Entry 9JT2 (electron microscopy, 3.19 A resolution); this record covers chains I and M of the 18 polymer chains in the assembly.

# Chain I (and M)
Protein: Ago
Source organism: Novosphingopyxis baekryungensis DSM 16222
Notes: chain M of this document is another copy of the same molecule, construct and numbering; everything in this record applies to it too
Chain sequence (485 residues; numbered 1 to 485; the number before each row is that of its first residue):
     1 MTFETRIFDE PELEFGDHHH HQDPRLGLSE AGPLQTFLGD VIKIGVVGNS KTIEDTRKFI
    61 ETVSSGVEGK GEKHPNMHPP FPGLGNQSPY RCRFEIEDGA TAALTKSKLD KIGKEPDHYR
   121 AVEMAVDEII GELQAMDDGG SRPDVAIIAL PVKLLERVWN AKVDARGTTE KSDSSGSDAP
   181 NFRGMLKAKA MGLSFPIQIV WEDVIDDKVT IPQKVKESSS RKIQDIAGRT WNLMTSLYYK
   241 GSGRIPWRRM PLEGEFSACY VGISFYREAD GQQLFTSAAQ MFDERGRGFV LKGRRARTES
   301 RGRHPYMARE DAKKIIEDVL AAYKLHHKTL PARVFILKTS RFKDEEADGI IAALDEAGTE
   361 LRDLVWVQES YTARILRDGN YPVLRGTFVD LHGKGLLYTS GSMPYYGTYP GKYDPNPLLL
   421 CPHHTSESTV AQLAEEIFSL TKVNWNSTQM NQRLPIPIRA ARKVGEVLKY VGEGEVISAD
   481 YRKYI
Disordered / not traced: 1, 161-179
Metal / ion sites: Mg2+: N446, I485 (shared with 2 residues of chain K)
Reported in the primary citation:
  - mutagenesis - E97A/G140A/R142A/R244A, Q134A/R142A/R295A/D480A, E253A/F256A/R285A/R287A/K324A/E360A: abolished catalytic activity

# Interface between chain I and chain M
Residue-residue contacts (28; chain I residue first):
  L38(I) - V41(M)
  L38(I) - K43(M)
  L38(I) - E97(M)
  G39(I) - V41(M)
  V41(I) - L38(M)  hydrophobic
  K43(I) - L38(M)
  K43(I) - R244(M)
  E97(I) - L38(M)
  E97(I) - R244(M)  salt bridge
  Q134(I) - R295(M)
  A135(I) - L325(M)  hydrophobic
  D138(I) - K292(M)  salt bridge
  D138(I) - A479(M)
  G140(I) - Q35(M)
  G140(I) - G243(M)
  G140(I) - R244(M)  hydrogen bond (backbone-side chain)
  R142(I) - D480(M)  salt bridge
  R142(I) - R482(M)
  G243(I) - G140(M)
  R244(I) - G140(M)  hydrogen bond (side chain-backbone)
  R244(I) - S141(M)
  R244(I) - R142(M)
  K292(I) - D138(M)
  R295(I) - Q134(M)
  L325(I) - A135(M)  hydrophobic
  A479(I) - D138(M)
  D480(I) - R142(M)  salt bridge
  R482(I) - R142(M)
Other interface residues (no listed pair), chain I (21 interface residues in all): Q35, F37, G131
Other interface residues (no listed pair), chain M (23 interface residues in all): G39, E95, G131, E132

# Overview
Chain I and chain M form an interface of 21 and 23 residues respectively; the contacts include 2 hydrogen
bonds and 4 salt bridges. Polar pairs include E97(I)-R244(M), D138(I)-K292(M) and R142(I)-D480(M). N446(I) and
I485(I) form the Mg2+ site. The paper reports that E97A/G140A/R142A/R244A, Q134A/R142A/R295A/D480A and
E253A/F256A/R285A/R287A/K324A/E360A of chain I abolish catalytic activity.
Both chains are Ago (Novosphingopyxis baekryungensis DSM 16222). Entry 9JT2 (substrate-bound NbaSPARDA
complexes) was determined by electron microscopy (same publication as 9JSB, 9JSP and 9JSZ).
